Entry 2GFY (X-ray diffraction, 2.85 A resolution); this record covers chain A.

[Chain A]
Protein: 3-oxoacyl-[acyl-carrier-protein] synthase 2
Source organism: Escherichia coli
Notes: EC 2.3.1.41
UniProt: P0AAI5 (FABF_ECOLI); numbering as in UniProt (aligned over 1-412)
Amino-acid sequence (427 residues; numbered -14 to 412; the number before each row is that of its first residue; numbers below 1 keep their minus sign (Met-14 is residue -14)):
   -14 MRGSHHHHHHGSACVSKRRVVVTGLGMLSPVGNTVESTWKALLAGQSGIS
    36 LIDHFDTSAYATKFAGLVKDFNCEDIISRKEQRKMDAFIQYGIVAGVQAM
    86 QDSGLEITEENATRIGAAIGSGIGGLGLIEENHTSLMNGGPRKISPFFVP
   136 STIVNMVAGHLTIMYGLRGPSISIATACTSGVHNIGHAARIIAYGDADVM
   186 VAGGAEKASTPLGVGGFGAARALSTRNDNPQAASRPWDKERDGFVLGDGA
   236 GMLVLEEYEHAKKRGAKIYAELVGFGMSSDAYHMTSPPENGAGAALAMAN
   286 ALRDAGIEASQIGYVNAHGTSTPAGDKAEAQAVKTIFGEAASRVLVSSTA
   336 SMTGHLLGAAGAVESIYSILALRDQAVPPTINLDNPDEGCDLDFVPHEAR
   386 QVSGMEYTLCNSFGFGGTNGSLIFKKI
Disordered / not traced: -14 to 1
Sequence notes: expression tag (-14 to 0); engineered mutation Ala335 (Lys in P0AAI5)
Covalently attached groups: lauric acid (DAO) linked to Cys163
From the paper describing this entry:
  - mutagenesis - K335A: abolished binding to inhibitor
  - catalytic residues: Cys163, His303, His340 (citing earlier work)

[In short]
From the paper: catalytic residues Cys163, His303 and His340; K335A abolishes binding to inhibitor.
Chain A is 3-oxoacyl-[acyl-carrier-protein] synthase 2 (Escherichia coli); the structure, Structure of E. coli
FabF(K335A) mutant with covalently linked dodecanoic acid, was determined by X-ray diffraction (same
publication as 2GFV, 2GFW and 2GFX).
